8SID - chains D and E of the 9 polymer chains in the assembly; structure by electron microscopy, 2.71 A resolution.

# Chain D
Molecule: Gamma-aminobutyric acid receptor subunit alpha-1
Organism: Homo sapiens
UniProt: P14867 (GBRA1_HUMAN); the construct has insertions or renumbered stretches relative to UniProt, so the offset changes along the chain: 1-312 = UniProt 28-339; 320-358 = UniProt 418-456
Amino-acid sequence (358 residues; numbered 1 to 358; the number before each row is that of its first residue):
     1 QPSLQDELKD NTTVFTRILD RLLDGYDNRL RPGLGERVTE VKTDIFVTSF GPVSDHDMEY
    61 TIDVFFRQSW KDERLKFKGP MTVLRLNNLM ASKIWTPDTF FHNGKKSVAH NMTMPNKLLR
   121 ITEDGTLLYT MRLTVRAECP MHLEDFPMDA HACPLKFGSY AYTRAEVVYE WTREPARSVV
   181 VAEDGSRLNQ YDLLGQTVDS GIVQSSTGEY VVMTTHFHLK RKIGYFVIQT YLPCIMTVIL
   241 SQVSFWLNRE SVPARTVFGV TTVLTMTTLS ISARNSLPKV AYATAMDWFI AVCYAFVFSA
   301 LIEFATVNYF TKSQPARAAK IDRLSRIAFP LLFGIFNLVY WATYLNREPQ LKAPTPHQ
Unresolved in the structure: 1-9, 348-358
Sequence notes: linker (313-319)
Curated features (UniProtKB/Swiss-Prot):
  - binding site (4-aminobutanoate): Arg67, Thr130
  - binding site (3alpha-hydroxy-5alpha-pregnan-11,20-dione): Trp246
  - glycosylation (N-linked (GlcNAc...) asparagine): Asn11, Asn111
Disulfides: Cys139-Cys153
Glycans and other covalent adducts: N-acetylglucosamine (NAG) linked to Asn111
Small-molecule neighbours:
  - gamma-amino-butanoic acid (ABU): Phe65, Arg67, Thr130
  - phosphatidylethanolamine (PTY), molecule 1: Lys222, Ile223, Gly224, Val227, Ile228, Leu232, Pro233, Ile235, Met236, Ile239, Phe333, Gly334, Asn337, Trp341
  - phosphatidylethanolamine (PTY), molecule 2: Trp246, Arg323, Arg326, Ile327, Pro330, Leu331
  - phosphatidylethanolamine (PTY), molecule 3: Ala291, Val292, Tyr294, Ala295, Phe296, Phe298, Ser299, Ile302, Glu303, Thr306, Phe310, Arg317, Ile321, Leu324, Ser325, Ala328, Phe329, Leu332, Ile335, Phe336
What the authors report for this chain:
  - binding site for 17-oxoandrost-5-en-3beta-yl hydrogen sulfate: Val257 (from molecular simulation)
  - mutagenesis - Q242L: abolished signaling in response to neurosteroids (citing earlier work)
  - mutagenesis - W246L: abolished signaling in response to allopregnanolone (citing earlier work)

# Chain E
Molecule: Gamma-aminobutyric acid receptor subunit gamma-2
Organism: Homo sapiens
UniProt: P18507 (GBRG2_HUMAN); the construct has insertions or renumbered stretches relative to UniProt, so the offset changes along the chain: 1-322 = UniProt 40-361; 329-357 = UniProt 439-467
Amino-acid sequence (417 residues; numbered -36 to 380; the number before each row is that of its first residue; numbers below 1 keep their minus sign (Trp-36 is residue -36)):
   -36 WSHPQFEKGG GSGGGSGGSS AWSHPQFEKL EVLFQGPQKS DDDYEDYASN KTWVLTPKVP
    24 EGDVTVILNN LLEGYDNKLR PDIGVKPTLI HTDMYVNSIG PVNAINMEYT IDIFFAQTWY
    84 DRRLKFNSTI KVLRLNSNMV GKIWIPDTFF RNSKKADAHW ITTPNRMLRI WNDGRVLYTL
   144 RLTIDAECQL QLHNFPMDEH SCPLEFSSYG YPREEIVYQW KRSSVEVGDT RSWRLYQFSF
   204 VGLRNTTEVV KTTSGDYVVM SVYFDLSRRM GYFTIQTYIP CTLIVVLSWV SFWINKDAVP
   264 ARTSLGITTV LTMTTLSTIA RKSLPKVSYV TAMDLFVSVC FIFVFSALVE YGTLHYFVSS
   324 QPARAAKMDS YARIFFPTAF CLFNLVYWVS YLYLSRGSGA TNFSLLKQAG DVEENPG
Unresolved in the structure: -36 to 24, 358-380
Sequence notes: expression tag (-36 to 0, 358-380); linker (323-328)
Curated features (UniProtKB/Swiss-Prot):
  - glycosylation (N-linked (GlcNAc...) asparagine): Asn13, Asn90, Asn208
Disulfides: Cys151-Cys165
Glycans and other covalent adducts: N-acetylglucosamine (NAG) linked to Asn208
Small-molecule neighbours: 17-oxoandrost-5-en-3beta-yl hydrogen sulfate (ZWY): Pro263, Ser267, Thr271

# How chain D and chain E interact
Pairs across the interface - 78 pairs, chain D then chain E:
  Asp27(D) - Thr28(E)  hydrogen bond
  Asn28(D) - Asn101(E)  hydrogen bond (backbone-side chain)
  Arg29(D) - Leu31(E)
  Arg29(D) - Asn32(E)  hydrogen bond
  Arg29(D) - Leu35(E)
  Leu30(D) - Thr28(E)
  Leu30(D) - Leu31(E)  hydrophobic
  Leu34(D) - Val27(E)  hydrophobic
  His56(D) - Tyr199(E)
  Asp57(D) - Arg197(E)
  Met58(D) - Tyr199(E)  hydrogen bond
  Trp95(D) - Asn99(E)
  Pro97(D) - Thr126(E)
  Asp98(D) - Asn99(E)
  Asp98(D) - Thr126(E)
  Thr99(D) - Ile124(E)
  Thr99(D) - Thr125(E)  hydrogen bond (backbone-backbone)
  Phe100(D) - Ile124(E)
  Phe100(D) - Asn128(E)
  Phe100(D) - Arg144(E)
  Phe101(D) - Ile124(E)  hydrophobic
  Phe101(D) - Arg144(E)  hydrogen bond (backbone-side chain)
  His102(D) - Arg144(E)  hydrogen bond (backbone-side chain)
  Gly104(D) - Arg144(E)  hydrogen bond (backbone-side chain)
  Lys105(D) - His122(E)
  Lys105(D) - Arg197(E)
  Ser107(D) - Ile124(E)
  Ala109(D) - Ile124(E)  hydrophobic
  Met131(D) - Thr125(E)
  Leu133(D) - Ile124(E)  hydrophobic
  Tyr160(D) - Phe77(E)
  Tyr160(D) - Asn128(E)
  Tyr160(D) - Arg129(E)
  Tyr160(D) - Met130(E)  hydrophobic
  Tyr160(D) - Thr142(E)
  Tyr160(D) - Leu143(E)
  Tyr160(D) - Arg144(E)
  Ala161(D) - Leu98(E)
  Ala161(D) - Arg129(E)
  Ala161(D) - Met130(E)  hydrophobic
  Ala161(D) - Arg132(E)
  Thr163(D) - Arg132(E)
  Glu166(D) - Arg97(E)  salt bridge
  Ser206(D) - Glu189(E)
  Thr207(D) - Met130(E)
  Thr207(D) - Arg132(E)  hydrogen bond (backbone-side chain)
  Tyr210(D) - Arg132(E)  hydrogen bond
  Thr256(D) - Ile257(E)
  Thr256(D) - Ala264(E)
  Thr256(D) - Ser267(E)
  Thr256(D) - Leu268(E)
  Val260(D) - Leu268(E)  hydrophobic
  Val260(D) - Thr271(E)
  Val263(D) - Leu250(E)  hydrophobic
  Leu264(D) - Thr271(E)
  Leu264(D) - Thr275(E)
  Thr267(D) - Leu279(E)
  Ile271(D) - Leu279(E)  hydrophobic
  Ile271(D) - Ile282(E)  hydrophobic
  Arg274(D) - Tyr235(E)
  Arg274(D) - Ile238(E)
  Arg274(D) - Gln239(E)
  Lys279(D) - Tyr199(E)
  Lys279(D) - Gln200(E)
  Lys279(D) - Tyr235(E)
  Val280(D) - Tyr235(E)
  Ala281(D) - Tyr199(E)
  Ala281(D) - Arg232(E)
  Ala281(D) - Tyr235(E)
  Asp287(D) - Ile238(E)
  Tyr294(D) - Leu246(E)  hydrophobic
  Phe298(D) - Val249(E)  hydrophobic
  Leu301(D) - Leu250(E)  hydrophobic
  Ile302(D) - Val253(E)  hydrophobic
  Phe304(D) - Ile257(E)  hydrophobic
  Asn308(D) - Ile257(E)
  Asn308(D) - Asn258(E)  hydrogen bond (side chain-backbone)
  Tyr309(D) - Trp256(E)
Interface residues without a listed pair, chain D (55 interface residues in all): Phe66, Asn103, Val108, Pro140, Tyr162, Val252, Pro253, Tyr282, Ala305
Interface residues without a listed pair, chain E (51 interface residues in all): Gly25, Ser195, Met233, Gly234, Ile247, Ala261, Pro263, Arg336

# In short
55 residues of chain D and 51 residues of chain E are in contact; the contacts include 11 hydrogen bonds and 1
salt bridge. Polar pairs include Glu166(D)-Arg97(E), Asp27(D)-Thr28(E) and Asn28(D)-Asn101(E). The paper
reports a binding site for 17-oxoandrost-5-en-3beta-yl hydrogen sulfate at Val257(D); Q242L of chain D
abolishes signaling in response to neurosteroids.
Chain D is Gamma-aminobutyric acid receptor subunit alpha-1 and chain E is Gamma-aminobutyric acid receptor
subunit gamma-2, both from Homo sapiens; the structure, Human GABAA receptor alpha1-beta2-gamma2 subtype in
complex with GABA plus dehydroepiandrosterone sulfate, was determined by electron microscopy, deposited
together with 8SGO and 8SI9.
